PDB entry 2VQG | X-ray diffraction, 1.82 A resolution | chain A

Chain A:
Name: Uncharacterized protein CGL0972
From: Corynebacterium glutamicum
UniProt: Q8NRS3 (Q8NRS3_CORGL); residues 1-99 here correspond to UniProt positions 28-126 (UniProt number = residue number + 27)
Chain sequence (99 residues; each row starts with the number of its first residue):
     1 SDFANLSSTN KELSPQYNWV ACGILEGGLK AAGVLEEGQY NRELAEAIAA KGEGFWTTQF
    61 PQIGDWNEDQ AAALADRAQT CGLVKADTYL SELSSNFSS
Unresolved in the structure: 1-12, 89-99
Disulfide bonds: Cys22-Cys81
Ion coordination: Zn2+ site 1: Glu26 (together with cacodylate ion) (shared with 1 residue of chain F); Zn2+ site 2: Glu36 (together with cacodylate ion); Zn2+ site 3 near Glu37 (its only coordinating residue here); Zn2+ site 4 near Asp69 (its only coordinating residue here)

In short:
Chain A is Uncharacterized protein CGL0972 (Corynebacterium glutamicum); the structure, Crystal structure of
PorB from Corynebacterium glutamicum (crystal form I), was determined by X-ray diffraction, deposited together
with 2VQH, 2VQK and 2VQL.
